2I9T - chains C and B of the 4 polymer chains in the assembly; structure by X-ray diffraction, 2.80 A resolution.

[Chain C]
Molecule: 17-nt DNA strand
Sequence (17 nucleotides; each row starts with the number of its first residue):
   701 AGTGGGAAATTCCTCTG

[Chain B]
Molecule: Nuclear factor NF-kappa-B p105 subunit
Source organism: Mus musculus
UniProtKB: P25799 (NFKB1_MOUSE); residues 339-650 here correspond to UniProt positions 39-350 (UniProt number = residue number - 300)
Sequence (313 residues; row label = number of the first residue in the row):
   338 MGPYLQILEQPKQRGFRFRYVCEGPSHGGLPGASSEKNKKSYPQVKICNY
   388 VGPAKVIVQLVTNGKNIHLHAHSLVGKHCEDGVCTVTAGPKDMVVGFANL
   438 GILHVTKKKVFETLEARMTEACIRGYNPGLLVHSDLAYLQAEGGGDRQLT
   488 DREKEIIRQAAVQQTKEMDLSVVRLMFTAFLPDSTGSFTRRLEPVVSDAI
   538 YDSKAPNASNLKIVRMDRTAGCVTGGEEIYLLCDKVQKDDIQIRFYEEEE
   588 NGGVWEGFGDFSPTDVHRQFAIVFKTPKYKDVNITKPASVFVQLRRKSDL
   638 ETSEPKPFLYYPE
Disordered / not traced: 338
Construct notes: initiating methionine (338)
Curated features (UniProtKB/Swiss-Prot):
  - modified residue: Cys359 (S-nitrosocysteine), Ser635 (Phosphoserine)
  - lipidation: Cys359 (S-(15-deoxy-Delta12,14-prostaglandin J2-9-yl)cysteine)
  - cross-link: Lys623 (Glycyl lysine isopeptide (Lys-Gly) (interchain with G-Cter in SUMO2))

[Interface between chain C and chain B]
Residue-residue contacts (11):
  DG702(C) - Ser363(B)  sugar contact
  DT703(C) - Ser363(B)  phosphate contact
  DT703(C) - His364(B)  phosphate contact
  DG704(C) - Arg356(B)  base contact
  DG704(C) - His364(B)  hydrogen bond to the base
  DG704(C) - Gly365(B)  phosphate contact
  DG705(C) - Arg354(B)  hydrogen bond to the base
  DG705(C) - Arg356(B)  hydrogen bond to the base
  DG705(C) - His364(B)  base contact
  DG706(C) - Arg354(B)  hydrogen bond to the base
  DA707(C) - Lys541(B)  base contact
Also at the interface, not in a pair above, chain B (8 interface residues in all): Glu360, Gly366

[Summary]
6 residues of chain C and 8 residues of chain B are in contact; the contacts include 4 hydrogen bonds. Among
the polar pairs are DG704(C)-His364(B), DG705(C)-Arg354(B) and DG705(C)-Arg356(B).
Here chain C is a 17-nt DNA strand and chain B is Nuclear factor NF-kappa-B p105 subunit (Mus musculus). Entry
2I9T (Structure of NF-kB p65-p50 heterodimer bound to PRDII element of B-interferon promoter) was determined
by X-ray diffraction.
